5U98 - chains A and C of the 3 polymer chains in the assembly; structure by X-ray diffraction, 2.00 A resolution.

# Chain A
Protein: HLA class I histocompatibility antigen, B-57 alpha chain
Organism: Homo sapiens
Reference sequence: P18465 (1B57_HUMAN); residues 1-276 here correspond to UniProt positions 25-300 (UniProt number = residue number + 24)
Chain sequence (277 residues; row label = number of the first residue in the row; numbering starts at 0):
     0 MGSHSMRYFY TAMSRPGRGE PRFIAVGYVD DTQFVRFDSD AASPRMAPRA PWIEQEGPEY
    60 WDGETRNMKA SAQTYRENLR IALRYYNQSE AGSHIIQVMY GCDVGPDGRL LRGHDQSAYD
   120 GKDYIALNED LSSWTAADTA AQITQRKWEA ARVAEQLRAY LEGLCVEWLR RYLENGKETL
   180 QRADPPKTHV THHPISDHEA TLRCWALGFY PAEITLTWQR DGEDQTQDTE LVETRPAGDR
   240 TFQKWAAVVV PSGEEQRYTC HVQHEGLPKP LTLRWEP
Not modelled in the structure: 0-1, 275-276
Sequence notes: initiating methionine (0)
Cystine bridges: Cys101-Cys164, Cys203-Cys259
Residues lining bound ligands: Abacavir (1KX; {(1S,4R)-4-[2-amino-6-(cyclopropylamino)-9H-purin-9-yl]cyclopent-2-en-1-yl}methanol): Tyr9, Tyr74, Asn77, Ile95, Val97, Tyr99, Asp114, Gln115, Ser116, Ala117, Tyr123, Ile124, Trp147, Leu156
What the authors report for this chain:
  - binding site for Abacavir: Asp114, Ser116

# Chain C
Protein: Val-thr-thr-asp-ile-gln-val-lys-val
Chain sequence (9 residues; row label = number of the first residue in the row):
     1 VTTDIQVKV
Residues lining bound ligands: Abacavir (1KX; {(1S,4R)-4-[2-amino-6-(cyclopropylamino)-9H-purin-9-yl]cyclopent-2-en-1-yl}methanol): Thr3, Ile5, Val7, Val9

# Chain A / chain C interface
Pairs across the interface - 37 pairs, chain A then chain C:
  Met5(A) with Val1(C)
  Tyr7(A) with Val1(C), hydrogen bond (side chain-backbone); Thr2(C), hydrogen bond (side chain-backbone)
  Tyr9(A) with Thr2(C)
  Met45(A) with Thr2(C)
  Glu63(A) with Val1(C); Thr2(C), hydrogen bond
  Asn66(A) with Thr2(C), hydrogen bond; Thr3(C), hydrogen bond (side chain-backbone); Asp4(C); Gln6(C), hydrogen bond
  Met67(A) with Thr2(C)
  Ala69(A) with Gln6(C)
  Ser70(A) with Gln6(C), hydrogen bond
  Thr73(A) with Gln6(C), hydrogen bond; Val7(C)
  Glu76(A) with Lys8(C)
  Asn77(A) with Val7(C), hydrogen bond (side chain-backbone); Lys8(C); Val9(C), hydrogen bond (side chain-backbone)
  Ile80(A) with Val9(C)
  Tyr84(A) with Val9(C), hydrogen bond (side chain-backbone)
  Tyr99(A) with Thr2(C); Thr3(C), hydrogen bond (side chain-backbone)
  Thr143(A) with Val9(C), hydrogen bond (side chain-backbone)
  Lys146(A) with Val9(C)
  Trp147(A) with Val7(C), hydrophobic; Lys8(C), hydrogen bond (side chain-backbone); Val9(C), hydrophobic
  Val152(A) with Val7(C), hydrophobic
  Gln155(A) with Ile5(C)
  Leu156(A) with Ile5(C)
  Tyr159(A) with Val1(C), hydrogen bond (side chain-backbone); Thr2(C); Thr3(C)
  Trp167(A) with Val1(C)
  Tyr171(A) with Val1(C), hydrogen bond (side chain-backbone)
Interface residues without a listed pair, chain A (25 interface residues in all): Tyr59

# In short
25 residues of chain A and 9 residues of chain C are in contact; the contacts include 16 hydrogen bonds. Among
the polar pairs are Tyr7(A)-Val1(C), Tyr7(A)-Thr2(C) and Glu63(A)-Thr2(C). Abacavir is bound between chain A
and chain C. The paper reports a binding site for Abacavir at Asp114(A) and Ser116(A).
Here chain A is HLA class I histocompatibility antigen, B-57 alpha chain (Homo sapiens) and chain C is
Val-thr-thr-asp-ile-gln-val-lys-val. Entry 5U98 (The crystal structure of a self-peptide complexed to Abacavir
and HLA-B*57:01) was determined by X-ray diffraction.
